Entry 4MPY (X-ray diffraction, 1.85 A resolution); this record covers chains B and D of the 4 polymer chains in the assembly.

Chain B (and D):
Name: Betaine aldehyde dehydrogenase
From: Staphylococcus aureus subsp. aureus
Notes: EC 1.2.1.8; chain D of this document is another copy of the same molecule, construct and numbering; everything in this record applies to it too
UniProt: Q5HCU0 (Q5HCU0_STAAC); numbering as in UniProt (aligned over 1-496)
Chain sequence (520 residues; row label = number of the first residue in the row; numbers below 1 keep their minus sign (Met-23 is residue -23)):
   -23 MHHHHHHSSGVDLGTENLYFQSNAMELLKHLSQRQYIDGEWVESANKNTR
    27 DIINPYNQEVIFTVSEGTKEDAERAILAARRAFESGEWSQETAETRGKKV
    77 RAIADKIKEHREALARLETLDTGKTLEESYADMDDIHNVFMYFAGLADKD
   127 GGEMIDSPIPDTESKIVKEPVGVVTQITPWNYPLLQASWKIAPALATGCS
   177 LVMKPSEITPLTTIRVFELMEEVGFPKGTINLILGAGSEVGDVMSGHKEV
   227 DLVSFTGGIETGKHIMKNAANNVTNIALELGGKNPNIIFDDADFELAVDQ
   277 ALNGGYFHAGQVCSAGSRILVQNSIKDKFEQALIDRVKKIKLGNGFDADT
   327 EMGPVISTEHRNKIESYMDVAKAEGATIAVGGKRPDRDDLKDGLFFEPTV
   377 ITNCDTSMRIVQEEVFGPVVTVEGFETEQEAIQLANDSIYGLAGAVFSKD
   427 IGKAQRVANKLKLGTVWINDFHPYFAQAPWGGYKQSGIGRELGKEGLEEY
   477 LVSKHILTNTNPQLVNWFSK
Disordered / not traced: -23 to -4 (chain D: -23 to -2)
Modified positions: Cys289 (s,s-(2-hydroxyethyl)thiocysteine; CME)
Construct notes: expression tag (-23 to 0)
Ion coordination: Na+ site 1: Ile29, Asp97, Ile184; Na+ site 2: Val249 (shared with 2 residues of chain A); Na+ site 3: Lys460, Gly463 (shared with 1 residue of chain A)
Residues lining bound ligands: NAD (nicotinamide-adenine-dinucleotide): Ile153, Thr154, Pro155, Trp156, Asn157, Gln162, Lys180, Pro181, Ser182, Glu183, Gly211, Ala212, Gly213, Ser214, Gly217, Asp218, Phe231, Thr232, Gly233, Gly234, Thr237, His240, Ile241, Glu255, Leu256, Gly257, Cys289, Glu335, His336, Lys339, Glu390, Phe392
What the authors report for this chain:
  - catalytic residues: Glu255, Cys289 (by similarity / conservation)
  - binding site for NAD: Trp156, Asn157, Lys180, Glu390, Phe392 (by similarity / conservation)
  - binding site for NAD: Gly234
  - binding site for NAD: Cys289 (from molecular simulation)
  - mutagenesis - L161M, Q162M: unchanged catalytic activity
  - mutagenesis - D111A, L161M/Q162M, I332S, Y343A: decreased catalytic activity
  - mutagenesis - G234T (less than 1%), V288D, S290T, H448F/P449M/Y450L (27-fold), W456H: decreased catalytic activity on BA
  - mutagenesis - Y450L: decreased binding to BA
  - mutagenesis - G234A, Y450L: decreased binding to NAD
  - mutagenesis - G234S: increased binding to NAD
  - mutagenesis - G234A, G234S, G234T: unchanged binding to BA
  - mutagenesis - P449M: increased catalytic activity

Chain B / chain D interface:
Pairs across the interface (24):
  Glu70(B) with Asn114(D); Gln453(D), hydrogen bond
  Lys74(B) with Asn114(D), hydrogen bond
  Arg77(B) with Arg77(D); Met117(D)
  Asp81(B) with Arg77(D), salt bridge
  His113(B) with Lys74(D)
  Asn114(B) with Glu70(D); Lys74(D), hydrogen bond
  Met117(B) with Arg77(D)
  Tyr118(B) with Asp124(D); Lys125(D), hydrogen bond (backbone-side chain)
  Gly121(B) with Gly121(D); Lys125(D)
  Leu122(B) with Lys125(D)
  Asp124(B) with Tyr118(D); Gln453(D), hydrogen bond
  Lys125(B) with Tyr118(D), hydrogen bond (side chain-backbone); Gly121(D); Leu122(D); Lys470(D)
  Gln453(B) with Glu70(D), hydrogen bond; Asp124(D), hydrogen bond
  Lys470(B) with Lys125(D), hydrogen bond (side chain-backbone)
Interface residues without a listed pair, chain B (15 interface residues in all): Gln431
Interface residues without a listed pair, chain D (14 interface residues in all): His113, Glu139

Overview:
15 residues of chain B face 14 of chain D across their interface; the contacts include 9 hydrogen bonds and 1
salt bridge. Polar pairs include Asp81(B)-Arg77(D), Glu70(B)-Gln453(D) and Lys74(B)-Asn114(D). From the paper:
catalytic residues Glu255(B) and Cys289(B); G234T, V288D and S290T of chain B, among others, reduce catalytic
activity on BA; 15 substitutions were tested in all.
Both chains are Betaine aldehyde dehydrogenase (Staphylococcus aureus subsp. aureus). Entry 4MPY (1.85
Angstrom resolution crystal structure of betaine aldehyde dehydrogenase (betB) from Staphylococcus aureus
(IDP00699) in complex ...) was determined by X-ray diffraction (same publication as 4MPB).
